Entry 1HBU (X-ray diffraction, 1.90 A resolution); this record covers chains B and C of the 6 polymer chains in the assembly.

Chain B:
Protein: Methyl-coenzyme M reductase I beta subunit
From: Methanothermobacter marburgensis
Reference sequence: P11560 (MCRB_METTM); residues 2-443 here correspond to UniProt positions 1-442 (UniProt number = residue number - 1)
Sequence (442 residues; numbered 2 to 443; the number before each row is that of its first residue):
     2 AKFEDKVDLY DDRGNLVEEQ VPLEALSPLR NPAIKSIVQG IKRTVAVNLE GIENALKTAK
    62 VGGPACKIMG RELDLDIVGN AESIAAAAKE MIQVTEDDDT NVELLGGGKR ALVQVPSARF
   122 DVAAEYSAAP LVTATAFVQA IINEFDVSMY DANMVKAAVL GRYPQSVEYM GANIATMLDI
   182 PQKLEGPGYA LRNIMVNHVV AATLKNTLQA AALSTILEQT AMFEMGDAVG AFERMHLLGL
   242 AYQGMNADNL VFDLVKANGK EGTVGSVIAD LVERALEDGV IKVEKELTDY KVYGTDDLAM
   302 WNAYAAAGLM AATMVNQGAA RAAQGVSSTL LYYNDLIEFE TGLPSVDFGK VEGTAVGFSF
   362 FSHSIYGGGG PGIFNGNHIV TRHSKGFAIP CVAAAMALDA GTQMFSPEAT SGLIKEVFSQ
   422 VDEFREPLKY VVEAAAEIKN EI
Ion coordination: Na+ site 1: Asp99, Thr101; Mg2+ near Asp271 (its only coordinating residue here); Na+ site 2 near Asn441 (its only coordinating residue here)
Residues lining bound ligands:
  - 1-thioethanesulfonic acid (COM): Phe361, Ser365, Tyr367
  - factor 430 (F43): Ser365, Ile366, Tyr367
  - Coenzyme B (TP7): Phe361, Phe362, Tyr367, Gly368, Gly369, His379, Ile380, Val381
Swiss-Prot annotation at these positions:
  - binding site (coenzyme B): Gly370

Chain C:
Protein: Methyl-coenzyme M reductase I gamma subunit
From: Methanothermobacter marburgensis
Reference sequence: P11562 (MCRG_METTM); residues 2-249 here correspond to UniProt positions 1-248 (UniProt number = residue number - 1)
Sequence (248 residues; row label = number of the first residue in the row):
     2 AQYYPGTTKV AQNRRNFCNP EYELEKLREI SDEDVVKILG HRAPGEEYPS VHPPLEEMDE
    62 PEDAIREMVE PIDGAKAGDR VRYIQFTDSM YFAPAQPYVR SRAYLCRYRG ADAGTLSGRQ
   122 IIETRERDLE KISKELLETE FFDPARSGVR GKSVHGHSLR LDEDGMMFDM LRRQIYNKDT
   182 GRVEMVKNQI GDELDEPVDL GEPLDEETLM EKTTIYRVDG EAYRDDVEAV EIMQRIHVLR
   242 SQGGFNLE
Not modelled in the structure: 249
Ion coordination: Mg2+ near Glu30 (its only coordinating residue here)
Residues lining bound ligands: factor 430 (F43): Leu117, Ser118, Gly119, Arg120, Lys153, Ser154, Val155, His156, Gly157, His158, Ser159

Chain B / chain C interface:
Pairs across the interface - 125 pairs, chain B then chain C:
  Asp13(B) with Ala65(C)
  Arg14(B) with Ala65(C); Glu68(C), salt bridge
  Leu205(B) with Pro62(C)
  Lys206(B) with Pro62(C); Asp64(C); Arg67(C), hydrogen bond (backbone-side chain)
  Asn207(B) with Glu63(C)
  Thr208(B) with Asp64(C), hydrogen bond; Ile66(C); Arg67(C)
  Leu209(B) with Ile66(C), hydrophobic
  Phe233(B) with Phe246(C)
  Met236(B) with Leu248(C), hydrophobic
  Phe253(B) with Ala65(C), hydrophobic; Met69(C), hydrophobic
  Val256(B) with Met69(C), hydrophobic; Val70(C), hydrophobic
  Lys257(B) with Met69(C)
  Asn259(B) with Arg110(C)
  Gly260(B) with Met69(C); Val70(C); Glu71(C), hydrogen bond (backbone-backbone); Arg110(C), hydrogen bond (backbone-side chain)
  Lys261(B) with Glu68(C); Met69(C); Glu71(C); Arg110(C), hydrogen bond (backbone-side chain)
  Glu262(B) with Arg110(C)
  Gly263(B) with Arg110(C), hydrogen bond (backbone-side chain)
  Thr264(B) with Leu106(C); Cys107(C), hydrogen bond (side chain-backbone); Arg108(C); Tyr109(C)
  Val265(B) with Leu106(C), hydrogen bond (backbone-backbone)
  Gly266(B) with Leu106(C), hydrogen bond (backbone-backbone)
  Glu285(B) with Arg236(C), salt bridge
  Lys286(B) with Glu232(C), salt bridge
  Leu288(B) with Glu229(C); Glu232(C); Ile233(C), hydrophobic
  Thr289(B) with Thr8(C); Glu229(C), hydrogen bond (backbone-side chain)
  Tyr291(B) with Gln3(C); Tyr5(C); Pro6(C); Ile233(C), hydrophobic
  Lys292(B) with Gln3(C), hydrogen bond (backbone-side chain)
  Val293(B) with Ile233(C), hydrophobic; Arg236(C)
  Tyr294(B) with Gln3(C); Arg236(C), hydrogen bond (backbone-side chain)
  Gly295(B) with Arg236(C)
  Leu299(B) with Leu248(C), hydrophobic
  Ala300(B) with Leu248(C), hydrophobic
  Met315(B) with Ile66(C), hydrophobic; Val70(C)
  Val316(B) with Val70(C)
  Asn317(B) with Arg110(C); Gly111(C), hydrogen bond (side chain-backbone); Ala112(C), hydrogen bond (side chain-backbone)
  Gly319(B) with Val70(C)
  Ala320(B) with Val70(C); Glu71(C); Pro72(C); Ile73(C), hydrogen bond (backbone-backbone); Ala76(C); Arg110(C); Gly111(C)
  Ala321(B) with Ala76(C); Gly111(C); Arg126(C), hydrogen bond (backbone-side chain)
  Arg322(B) with Leu56(C); Glu61(C), salt bridge; Arg67(C), hydrogen bond (side chain-backbone); Val70(C), hydrogen bond (side chain-backbone); Pro72(C); Arg126(C), hydrogen bond (backbone-side chain)
  Gln325(B) with Val82(C); Asp113(C), hydrogen bond; Glu124(C), hydrogen bond
  Gly326(B) with Asp113(C)
  Ser329(B) with Leu106(C); Asp113(C); Ala114(C), hydrogen bond (side chain-backbone)
  Tyr333(B) with Tyr99(C); Ser102(C); Leu106(C), hydrophobic; Ala114(C); Thr116(C), hydrogen bond
  Asp336(B) with Arg103(C), salt bridge
  Leu337(B) with Arg103(C); Cys107(C), hydrophobic
  Glu339(B) with Ile237(C); Arg241(C), salt bridge
  Phe340(B) with Tyr4(C); Tyr5(C), hydrophobic; Pro6(C); Arg103(C); Met234(C), hydrophobic
  Glu341(B) with Ala2(C); Gln3(C), hydrogen bond (backbone-side chain); Tyr4(C), hydrogen bond (side chain-backbone)
  Gly343(B) with Arg236(C), hydrogen bond (backbone-side chain); Ile237(C); Leu240(C)
  Leu344(B) with Ile237(C)
  Pro345(B) with Leu240(C)
  Ser346(B) with Arg241(C)
  Phe349(B) with Arg241(C); Gly244(C); Leu248(C), hydrophobic
  Gly350(B) with Arg241(C)
  Glu353(B) with Arg241(C), salt bridge
  His364(B) with Asp113(C), salt bridge; Glu124(C), salt bridge
  Ala398(B) with Arg67(C), hydrogen bond (backbone-side chain)
  Leu399(B) with Arg67(C)
  Asp400(B) with Arg67(C)
  Ala401(B) with His53(C); Leu56(C), hydrophobic; Met59(C)
  Gly402(B) with Val52(C); His53(C)
  Thr403(B) with Arg126(C)
Other interface residues (no listed pair), chain B (68 interface residues in all): Ala232, Ala270, Asp290, Gln318, Ala323, Ser328, Thr330
Other interface residues (no listed pair), chain C (53 interface residues in all): Cys19, Gly245

Summary:
Chain B and chain C form an interface of 68 and 53 residues respectively; the contacts include 27 hydrogen
bonds and 9 salt bridges. Polar contacts include Arg14(B)-Glu68(C), Glu285(B)-Arg236(C) and
Lys286(B)-Glu232(C). Factor 430 is bound between chain B and chain C.
Chain B is Methyl-coenzyme M reductase I beta subunit and chain C is Methyl-coenzyme M reductase I gamma
subunit, both from Methanothermobacter marburgensis; the structure, METHYL-COENZYME M REDUCTASE IN THE
MCR-RED1-SILENT STATE IN COMPLEX with COENZYME M, was determined by X-ray diffraction (same publication as
1HBM, 1HBN and 1HBO).
